PDB entry 7UWS | electron microscopy, 3.47 A resolution | chains B and C of the 20 polymer chains in the assembly

Chain B (and C):
Molecule: Nucleoprotein
From: Vesicular stomatitis virus
Notes: chain C of this document is another copy of the same molecule, construct and numbering; everything in this record applies to it too
Reference sequence: P03521 (NCAP_VSIVA); numbering as in UniProt (aligned over 1-422)
Chain sequence (422 residues; each row starts with the number of its first residue):
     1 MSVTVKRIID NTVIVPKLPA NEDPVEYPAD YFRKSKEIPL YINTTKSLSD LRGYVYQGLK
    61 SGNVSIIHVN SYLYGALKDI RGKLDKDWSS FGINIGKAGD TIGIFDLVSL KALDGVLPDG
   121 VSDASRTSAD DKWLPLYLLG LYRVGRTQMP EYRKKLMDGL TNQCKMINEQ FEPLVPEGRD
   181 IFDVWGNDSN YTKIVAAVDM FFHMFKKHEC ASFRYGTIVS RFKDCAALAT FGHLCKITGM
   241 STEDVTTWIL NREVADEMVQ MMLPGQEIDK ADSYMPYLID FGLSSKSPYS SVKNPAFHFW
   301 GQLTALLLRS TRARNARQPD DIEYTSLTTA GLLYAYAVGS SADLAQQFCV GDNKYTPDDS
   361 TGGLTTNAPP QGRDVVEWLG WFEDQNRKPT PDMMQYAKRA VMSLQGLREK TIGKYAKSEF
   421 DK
Disordered / not traced: 8-12, 351-367 (chain C: 343-372)
UniProt features mapped onto this chain:
  - binding site (RNA): R143, Y152, K206, R214, K286, R317, R408

Chain B / chain C interface:
Residue-residue contacts - 87 pairs, chain B then chain C:
  K83(B) - Y41(C)
  D85(B) - K34(C)
  K86(B) - E26(C)  salt bridge
  A98(B) - K34(C)
  M166(B) - V184(C)  hydrophobic
  E169(B) - N63(C)  hydrogen bond
  H203(B) - D23(C)  salt bridge
  K206(B) - D23(C)  salt bridge
  K207(B) - N187(C)
  H208(B) - N187(C)
  E209(B) - D188(C)
  R221(B) - A20(C)  hydrogen bond (side chain-backbone)
  F222(B) - A20(C)
  L228(B) - P19(C)
  F231(B) - K17(C)
  F231(B) - P19(C)
  G232(B) - L18(C)
  H233(B) - D321(C)  salt bridge
  C235(B) - L18(C)  hydrophobic
  K236(B) - D321(C)  salt bridge
  K236(B) - I322(C)
  I237(B) - D321(C)
  I237(B) - I322(C)
  I237(B) - E323(C)  hydrogen bond (backbone-backbone)
  T238(B) - E323(C)
  G239(B) - R252(C)  hydrogen bond (backbone-side chain)
  G239(B) - E253(C)
  M240(B) - R252(C)
  S241(B) - R252(C)
  T242(B) - P16(C)
  T242(B) - L18(C)
  E243(B) - M1(C)
  E243(B) - S2(C)
  E243(B) - V3(C)  hydrogen bond (side chain-backbone)
  E243(B) - V5(C)
  T246(B) - V5(C)
  T246(B) - I14(C)
  T246(B) - P16(C)
  A255(B) - R7(C)  hydrogen bond (backbone-side chain)
  D256(B) - R7(C)  salt bridge
  V259(B) - R7(C)
  M262(B) - I14(C)
  M262(B) - P16(C)  hydrophobic
  M262(B) - K17(C)
  P264(B) - K17(C)  hydrogen bond (backbone-side chain)
  I268(B) - K17(C)
  I268(B) - L18(C)
  I268(B) - P19(C)
  I268(B) - A20(C)  hydrogen bond (backbone-backbone)
  D269(B) - K17(C)  salt bridge
  D269(B) - L18(C)
  D269(B) - A20(C)
  K270(B) - A20(C)
  A271(B) - A20(C)
  A271(B) - D23(C)
  A271(B) - P24(C)
  T311(B) - D321(C)
  R312(B) - D321(C)
  A342(B) - S326(C)
  D343(B) - S326(C)
  L344(B) - L250(C)  hydrophobic
  L344(B) - T329(C)
  L344(B) - A330(C)  hydrophobic
  L344(B) - F382(C)  hydrophobic
  L344(B) - R387(C)
  A345(B) - L250(C)
  Q346(B) - T247(C)
  Q346(B) - V375(C)
  Q346(B) - V376(C)
  Q346(B) - L379(C)
  Q347(B) - I249(C)
  Q347(B) - L250(C)
  Q347(B) - N251(C)
  Q347(B) - R252(C)  hydrogen bond (side chain-backbone)
  Q347(B) - A255(C)
  F348(B) - T246(C)
  F348(B) - T247(C)
  F348(B) - I249(C)  hydrophobic
  F348(B) - A255(C)
  F348(B) - V259(C)  hydrophobic
  C349(B) - T247(C)
  V350(B) - E243(C)
  V350(B) - D244(C)
  V350(B) - T247(C)
  Q371(B) - N386(C)
  Q371(B) - R387(C)
  R373(B) - S326(C)  hydrogen bond
Interface residues without a listed pair, chain B (59 interface residues in all): R81, S212, A229, T247, M258, L263, E267, S310, V338, G339
Interface residues without a listed pair, chain C (51 interface residues in all): N21, D114, G186, S189, M258, S285, D320, T325

Summary:
59 residues of chain B and 51 residues of chain C are in contact, with 10 hydrogen bonds and 7 salt bridges.
Among the polar pairs are K86(B)-E26(C), H203(B)-D23(C) and K206(B)-D23(C). From UniProt: 7 RNA-binding
residues on chain B.
Chain B and chain C are both Nucleoprotein (Vesicular stomatitis virus); the structure, Atomic model of the
partial VSV nucleocapsid, was determined by electron microscopy.
